1CW1 - chain A; structure by X-ray diffraction, 2.10 A resolution.

Chain A:
Name: Isocitrate dehydrogenase
From: Escherichia coli
Notes: EC 1.1.1.42; engineered mutation(s): K230M
Reference sequence: P08200 (IDH_ECOLI); residues 1-416 here = UniProt positions 1-416
Amino-acid sequence (416 residues; each row starts with the number of its first residue):
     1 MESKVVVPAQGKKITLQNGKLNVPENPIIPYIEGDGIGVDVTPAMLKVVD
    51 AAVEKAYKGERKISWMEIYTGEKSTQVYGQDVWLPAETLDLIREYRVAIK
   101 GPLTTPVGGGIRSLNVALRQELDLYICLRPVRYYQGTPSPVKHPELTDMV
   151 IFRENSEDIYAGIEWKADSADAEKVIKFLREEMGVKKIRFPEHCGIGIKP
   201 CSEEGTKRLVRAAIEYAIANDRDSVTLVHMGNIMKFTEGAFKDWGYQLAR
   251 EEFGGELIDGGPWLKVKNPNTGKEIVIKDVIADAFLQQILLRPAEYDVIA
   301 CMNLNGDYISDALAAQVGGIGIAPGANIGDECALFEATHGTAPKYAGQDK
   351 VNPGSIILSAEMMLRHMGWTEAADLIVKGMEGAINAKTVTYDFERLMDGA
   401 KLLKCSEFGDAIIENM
Unresolved in the structure: 1
Construct notes: conflict Met-230 (Lys in P08200)
Small-molecule neighbours: isocitric acid (ICT): Thr-105, Ser-113, Asn-115, Val-116, Arg-119, Arg-129, Arg-153, Tyr-160, Met-230, Ile-233, Asp-283, Asp-307, Thr-338

Overview:
Ligands of chain A: isocitric acid.
Chain A is Isocitrate dehydrogenase (Escherichia coli); the structure, Crystal structure of isocitrate
dehydrogenase mutant K230M bound to isocitrate and MN2+, was determined by X-ray diffraction, deposited
together with 1CW4 and 1CW7.
